PDB entry 3IAM | X-ray diffraction, 3.10 A resolution | chains 3 and 4 of the 8 polymer chains in the assembly

# Chain 3
Protein: NADH-quinone oxidoreductase subunit 3
From: Thermus thermophilus
Notes: EC 1.6.99.5
Reference sequence: Q56223 (NQO3_THET8); residue numbers follow UniProt; this construct covers 1-783
Amino-acid sequence (783 residues; row label = number of the first residue in the row):
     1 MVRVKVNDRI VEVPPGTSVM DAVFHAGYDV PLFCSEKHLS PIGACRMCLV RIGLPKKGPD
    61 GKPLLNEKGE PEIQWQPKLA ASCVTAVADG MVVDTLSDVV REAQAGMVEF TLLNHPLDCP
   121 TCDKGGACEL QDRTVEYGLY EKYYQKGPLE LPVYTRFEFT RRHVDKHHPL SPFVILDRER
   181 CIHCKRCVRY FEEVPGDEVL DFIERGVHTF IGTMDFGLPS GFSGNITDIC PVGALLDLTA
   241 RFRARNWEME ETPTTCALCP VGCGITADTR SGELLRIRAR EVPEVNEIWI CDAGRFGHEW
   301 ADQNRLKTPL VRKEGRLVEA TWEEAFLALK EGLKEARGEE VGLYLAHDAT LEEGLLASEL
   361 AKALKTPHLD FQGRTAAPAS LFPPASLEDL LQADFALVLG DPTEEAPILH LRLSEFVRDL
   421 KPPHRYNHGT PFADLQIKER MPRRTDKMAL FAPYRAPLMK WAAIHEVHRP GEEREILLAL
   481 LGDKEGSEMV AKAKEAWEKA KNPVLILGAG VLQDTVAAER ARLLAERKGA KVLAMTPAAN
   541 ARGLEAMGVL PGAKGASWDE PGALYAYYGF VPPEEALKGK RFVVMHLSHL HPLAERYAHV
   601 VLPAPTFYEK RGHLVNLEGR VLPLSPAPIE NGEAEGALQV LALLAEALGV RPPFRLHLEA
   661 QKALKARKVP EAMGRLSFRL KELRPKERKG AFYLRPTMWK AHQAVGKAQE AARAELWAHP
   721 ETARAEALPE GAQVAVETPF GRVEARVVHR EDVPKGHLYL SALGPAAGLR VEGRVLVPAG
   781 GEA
Not modelled in the structure: 56-72, 144-149, 778-783
Metal / ion sites: 2Fe-2S cluster Fe: Cys34, Cys45, Cys48, Cys83; 4Fe-4S cluster Fe site 1: His115, Cys119, Cys122, Cys128; 4Fe-4S cluster Fe site 2: Cys181, Cys184, Cys187, Cys230; 4Fe-4S cluster Fe site 3: Cys256, Cys259, Cys263, Cys291; Mg2+ near Asp302 (its only coordinating residue here)
Small-molecule neighbours:
  - 2Fe-2S cluster (FES): Leu32, Phe33, Cys34, Ser35, Ile42, Gly43, Ala44, Cys45, Arg46, Met47, Cys48, Cys83
  - 4Fe-4S cluster (SF4), molecule 1: His115, Pro116, Asp118, Cys119, Cys122, Lys124, Gly125, Cys128, Leu130, Gln131, Arg180, Val232, Gly233
  - 4Fe-4S cluster (SF4), molecule 2: Cys181, Ile182, His183, Cys184, Lys185, Arg186, Cys187, Phe202, Ile211, Cys230, Pro231, Val232, Ala234, Leu235
  - 4Fe-4S cluster (SF4), molecule 3: Cys256, Leu258, Cys259, Val261, Gly262, Cys263, Ile290, Cys291, Gly294, Pro407, Ile408
UniProt features mapped onto this chain:
  - binding site ([2Fe-2S] cluster): Cys34, Cys45, Cys48, Cys83
  - binding site ([4Fe-4S] cluster): His115, Cys119, Cys122, Cys128, Cys181, Cys184, Cys187, Cys230, Cys256, Cys259, Cys263, Cys291
  - mutagenesis: Cys256 (C256A: Decreases amount and stability of iron-sulfur center 4), Cys259 (C259A: Decreases amount and stability of iron-sulfur center 4), Cys263 (C263A: Decreases amount and stability of iron-sulfur center 4), Cys291 (C291A: Decreases amount and stability of iron-sulfur center 4)
Reported in the primary citation:
  - Mg2+ coordination: Leu274, Asp302

# Chain 4
Protein: NADH-quinone oxidoreductase subunit 4
From: Thermus thermophilus
Notes: EC 1.6.99.5
Reference sequence: Q56220 (NQO4_THET8); residue numbers follow UniProt; this construct covers 1-409
Amino-acid sequence (409 residues; numbered 1 to 409; the number before each row is that of its first residue):
     1 MREEFLEEIP LDAPPEEAKE LRTEVMTLNV GPQHPSTHGV LRLMVTLSGE EVLEVVPHIG
    61 YLHTGFEKTM EHRTYLQNIT YTPRMDYLHS FAHDLAYALA VEKLLGAVVP PRAETIRVIL
   121 NELSRLASHL VFLGTGLLDL GALTPFFYAF RERETILDLF EWVTGQRFHH NYIRIGGVKE
   181 DLPEEFVPEL KKLLEVLPHR IDEYEALFAE SPIFYERARG VGVIPPEVAI DLGLTGGSLR
   241 ASGVNYDVRK AYPYSGYETY TFDVPLGERG DVFDRMLVRI REMRESVKII KQALERLEPG
   301 PVRDPNPQIT PPPRHLLETS MEAVIYHFKH YTEGFHPPKG EVYVPTESAR GELGYYIVSD
   361 GGSMPYRVKV RAPSFVNLQS LPYACKGEQV PDMVAIIASL DPVMGDVDR
Not modelled in the structure: 1-24, 32-38
Reported in the primary citation:
  - binding site for 4Fe-4S cluster: Arg84
  - catalytic residues: Tyr87 (proposed by the authors, not directly observed)

# Interface between chain 3 and chain 4
Contacting residue pairs (37; chain 3 residue first):
  Leu112(3) with Met321(4), hydrophobic; Glu322(4); Ile325(4), hydrophobic
  His115(3) with Met321(4)
  Pro116(3) with Met321(4)
  Leu117(3) with Ser320(4); Met321(4); Val324(4), hydrophobic
  Cys119(3) with Val324(4), hydrophobic; Ile325(4), hydrophobic; Phe328(4)
  Pro120(3) with Val324(4)
  Gly125(3) with Phe328(4)
  Gly126(3) with Phe328(4)
  Gln131(3) with Ile325(4); Phe328(4)
  Asp132(3) with Lys329(4), salt bridge
  Thr134(3) with Ile325(4); Tyr326(4)
  Val135(3) with Gln308(4); Tyr326(4), hydrophobic
  Gly138(3) with Tyr326(4)
  Leu139(3) with Pro307(4), hydrophobic; Tyr326(4), hydrophobic
  Pro152(3) with Pro305(4); Pro307(4), hydrophobic
  Tyr154(3) with Pro307(4); Pro312(4); Ser320(4); Glu322(4)
  Thr155(3) with Ser320(4); Glu322(4), hydrogen bond
  Arg161(3) with Thr319(4); Met321(4)
  Arg245(3) with Phe328(4)
  Trp247(3) with Phe328(4), hydrophobic; Thr332(4)
Also at the interface, not in a pair above, chain 3 (22 interface residues in all): Glu109, Leu151
Also at the interface, not in a pair above, chain 4 (21 interface residues in all): Thr310, Pro311, Pro313, Leu316, Leu317, Glu318, Ala323

# Summary
22 residues of chain 3 face 21 of chain 4 across their interface; the contacts include 1 hydrogen bond and 1
salt bridge. Polar pairs include Asp132(3)-Lys329(4) and Thr155(3)-Glu322(4). Bound to chain 3: 3 copies of
4Fe-4S cluster and 2Fe-2S cluster. The paper reports the catalytic residue Tyr87(4); a binding site for 4Fe-4S
cluster at Arg84(4).
Here chain 3 is NADH-quinone oxidoreductase subunit 3 and chain 4 is NADH-quinone oxidoreductase subunit 4,
both from Thermus thermophilus. Entry 3IAM (Crystal structure of the hydrophilic domain of respiratory complex
I from Thermus thermophilus, reduced, 2 mol/ASU ...) was determined by X-ray diffraction (same publication as
3I9V and 3IAS).
